6GSR - chains Ab and Am of the 26 polymer chains in the assembly; structure by electron microscopy, 5.50 A resolution (low resolution: residue-level contacts below are approximate; hydrogen-bond / salt-bridge calls are withheld).

== Chain Ab ==
Molecule: Transferrin receptor protein 1
Organism: Homo sapiens
UniProt: P02786 (TFR1_HUMAN); residue numbers follow UniProt; this construct covers 121-760
Chain sequence (640 residues; numbered 121 to 760; the number before each row is that of its first residue):
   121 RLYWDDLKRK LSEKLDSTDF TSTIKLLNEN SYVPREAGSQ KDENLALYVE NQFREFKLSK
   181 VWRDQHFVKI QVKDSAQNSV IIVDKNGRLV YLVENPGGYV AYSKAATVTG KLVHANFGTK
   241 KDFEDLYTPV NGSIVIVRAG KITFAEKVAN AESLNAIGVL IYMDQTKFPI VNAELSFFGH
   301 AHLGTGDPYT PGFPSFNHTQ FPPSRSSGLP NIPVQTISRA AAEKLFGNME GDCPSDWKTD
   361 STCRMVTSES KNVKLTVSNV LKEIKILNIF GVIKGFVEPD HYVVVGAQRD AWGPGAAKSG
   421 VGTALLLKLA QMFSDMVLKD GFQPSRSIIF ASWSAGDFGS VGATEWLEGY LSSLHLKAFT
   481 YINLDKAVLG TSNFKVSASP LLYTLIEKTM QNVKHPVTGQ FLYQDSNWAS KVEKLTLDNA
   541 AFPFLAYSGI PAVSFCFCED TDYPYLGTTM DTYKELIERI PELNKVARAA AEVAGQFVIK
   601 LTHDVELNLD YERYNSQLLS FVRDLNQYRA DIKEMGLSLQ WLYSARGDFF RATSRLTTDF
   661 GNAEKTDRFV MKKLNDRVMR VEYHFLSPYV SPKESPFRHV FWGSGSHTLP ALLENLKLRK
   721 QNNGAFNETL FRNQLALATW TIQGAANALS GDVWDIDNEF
Unresolved in the structure: 316-318, 757-760
Differences from the reference sequence: conflict Ser-142 (Gly in P02786)
Disulfide bonds: Cys-353/Cys-363
Swiss-Prot annotation at these positions:
  - motif: Arg-646 to Asp-648 (Cell attachment site)
  - glycosylation (N-linked (GlcNAc...) asparagine): Asn-251, Asn-317, Asn-727

== Chain Am ==
Molecule: Ferritin heavy chain
Organism: Homo sapiens
Notes: EC 1.16.3.1
UniProt: P02794 (FRIH_HUMAN); residues 1-182 here correspond to UniProt positions 2-183 (UniProt number = residue number + 1)
Chain sequence (182 residues; each row starts with the number of its first residue):
     1 TTASTSQVRQ NYHQDSEAAI NRQINLELYA SYVYLSMSYY FDRDDVALKN FAKYFLHQSH
    61 EEREHAEKLM KLQNQRGGRI FLQDIKKPDC DDWESGLNAM ECALHLEKNV NQSLLELHKL
   121 ATDKNDPHLC DFIETHYLNE QVKAIKELGD HVTNLRKMGA PESGLAEYLF DKHTLGDSDN
   181 ES
Unresolved in the structure: 1-4, 177-182
Swiss-Prot annotation at these positions:
  - binding site (Fe cation): Glu-27, Glu-62, His-65, Glu-107, Gln-141
  - site: Arg-22 (Essential for association with cargo receptor NCOA4)
  - modified residue: Thr-1 (N-acetylthreonine), Ser-178 (Phosphoserine), Ser-182 (Phosphoserine)
From the paper describing this entry:
  - mutagenesis - Q14A/D15A/R22A, F81A/Q83A: decreased binding to Transferrin receptor protein 1 (chain Ab)
  - mutagenesis - Q14A/D15A/R22A/F81A/Q83A: abolished binding to Transferrin receptor protein 1 (chain Ab)

== How chain Ab and chain Am interact ==
Residue-residue contacts (12; chain Ab residue first):
  Ile-201(Ab) / Asp-15(Am)
  Ile-202(Ab) / Gln-83(Am)
  Leu-209(Ab) / Glu-17(Am)
  Val-210(Ab) / Gln-14(Am)
  Val-210(Ab) / Glu-17(Am)
  Val-210(Ab) / Ala-18(Am)
  Val-210(Ab) / Asn-21(Am)
  Tyr-211(Ab) / Ala-18(Am)
  Leu-212(Ab) / Ala-18(Am)
  Leu-212(Ab) / Ala-19(Am)
  Leu-212(Ab) / Arg-22(Am)
  Asn-348(Ab) / Gln-83(Am)
Interface residues without a listed pair, chain Ab (13 interface residues in all): Ser-195, Ala-196, Val-213, Asn-215, Lys-344, Lys-374
Interface residues without a listed pair, chain Am (12 interface residues in all): Arg-79, Phe-81, Glu-116, Asp-123
Interface features reported in the paper:
  - hot spots on chain Am (mutagenesis) - Q14A/D15A/R22A, F81A/Q83A: decreased binding to Transferrin receptor protein 1 (chain Ab)
  - hot spots on chain Am (mutagenesis) - Q14A/D15A/R22A/F81A/Q83A: abolished binding to Transferrin receptor protein 1 (chain Ab)

== Overview ==
Chain Ab and chain Am form an interface of 13 and 12 residues respectively. Curated annotation (UniProt) lists
5 Fe cation-binding residues on chain Am. From the paper: Q14A/D15A/R22A and F81A/Q83A of chain Am reduce
binding to Transferrin receptor protein 1 (chain Ab); Q14A/D15A/R22A/F81A/Q83A of chain Am abolish binding to
Transferrin receptor protein 1 (chain Ab).
Here chain Ab is Transferrin receptor protein 1 and chain Am is Ferritin heavy chain, both from Homo sapiens.
Entry 6GSR (Single Particle Cryo-EM map of human Transferrin receptor 1 - H-Ferritin complex at 5.5 Angstrom
resolution) was determined by electron microscopy, deposited together with 6H5I.
